Entry 4LFA (X-ray diffraction, 3.65 A resolution); this record covers chains A and M of the 21 polymer chains in the assembly.

== Chain A ==
Molecule: 16S rRNA
From: Thermus thermophilus
Sequence (1522 nucleotides; numbered 0 to 1544 plus 19 insertion-coded residues; 42 numbers in that range are skipped by the numbering (no residue carries them; nothing is unmodelled there); the number before each row is that of its first residue; a row labelled like 190A-190L holds insertion residues (190A, then the next letters in order); numbering starts at 0):
     0 UUUGUUGGAG AGUUUGAUCC UGGCUCAGGG UGAACGCUGG CGGCGUGCCU AAGACAUGCA
    60 AGUCGUGCGG G
    73 CCGCGGGGUU UU
    88 ACUCCG
    95 UGGUC
   101 AGCGGCGGAC GGGUGAGUAA CGCGUGGGU
  129A G
   130 ACCUACCCGG AAGAGGGGGA CAACCCGGGG AAACUCGGGC UAAUCCCCCA UGUGGACCCG
   190 C
190A-190L CCCUUGGGGUGU
   191 GUCCAAAGGG CUUU
   216 GCCCGCUUCC GGAUGGGCCC GCGUCCCAUC AGCUAGUUGG UGGGGUAAUG GCCCACCAAG
   276 GCGACGACGG GUAGCCGGUC UGAGAGGAUG GCCGGCCACA GGGGCACUGA GACACGGGCC
   336 CCACUCCUAC GGGAGGCAGC AGUUAGGAAU CUUCCGCAAU GGGCGCAAGC CUGACGGAGC
   396 GACGCCGCUU GGAGGAAGAA GCCCUUCGGG GUGUAAACUC CUGAA
   442 CCCGGGACGA AACCCCCGAC GA
   474 GGGGACUGAC GGUACCGGG
   494 GUAAUAGCGC CGGCCAACUC CGUGCCAGCA GCCGCGGUAA UACGGAGGGC GCGAGCGUUA
   554 CCCGGAUUCA CUGGGCGUAA AGGGCGUGUA GGCGGCCUGG GGCGUCCCAU GUGAAAGACC
   614 ACGGCUCAAC CGUGGGGGAG CGUGGGAUAC GCUCAGGCUA GACGGUGGGA GAGGGUGGUG
   674 GAAUUCCCGG AGUAGCGGUG AAAUGCGCAG AUACCGGGAG GAACGCCGAU GGCGAAGGCA
   734 GCCACCUGGU CCACCCGUGA CGCUGAGGCG CGAAAGCGUG GGGAGCAAAC CGGAUUAGAU
   794 ACCCGGGUAG UCCACGCCCU AAACGAUGCG CGCUAGGUCU CUGGGUCU
   848 CCUGGGGGCC GAAGCUAACG CGUUAAGCGC GCCGCCUGGG GAGUACGGCC GCAAGGCUGA
   908 AACUCAAAGG AAUUGACGGG GGCCCGCACA AGCGGUGGAG CAUGUGGUUU AAUUCGAAGX
   968 AACGCGAAGA ACCUUACCAG GCCUUGACAU GCUAGG
 1003A G
  1004 AACCCGGGUG AAAGCCUGGG GUGCCCC
1030A-1030D GCGA
  1031 GGGGAGCCCU AGCACAGGUG CUGCAUGGCC GUCGUCAGCU CGUGCCGUGA GGUGUUGGGU
  1091 UAAGUCCCGC AACGAGCGCA ACCCCCGCCG UUAGUUGCCA GCGGUUCGGC CGGGCACUCU
  1151 AACGGGACUG CCCGCGAAA
  1171 GCGGGAGGAA GGAGGGGACG ACGUCUGGUC AGCAUGGCCC UUACGGCCUG GGCGACACAC
  1231 GUGCUACAAU GCCCACUACA AAGCGAUGCC ACCCGGCAAC GGGGAGCUAA UCGCAAAAAG
  1291 GUGGGCCCAG UUCGGAUUGG GGUCUGCAAC CCGACCCCAU GAAGCCGGAA UCGCUAGUAA
  1351 UCGCGGAUCA G
 1361A C
  1362 CAUGCCGCGG UGAAUACGUU CCCGGGCCUU GUACACACXG CCXGUXACGC CAUGGGAGCG
  1422 GGCUCUACCC GAAGUCGCCG GG
  1446 AGCCUACGGG
  1459 CAGGCGCCGA GGGUAGGGCC CGUGACUGGG GCGAAGUCGU AACAAGGUAG CUGUACCGGA
  1519 AGGUGCGGCU GGAUCCACUC CUUUCU
Disordered / not traced: 0-4, 1534-1538
Modified positions: PSU (pseudouridine-5'-monophosphate) at position 516, 7MG (7N-methyl-8-hydroguanosine-5'-monophosphate) at position 527, M2G (N2-dimethylguanosine-5'-monophosphate) at position 966, 5MC (5-methylcytidine-5'-monophosphate) at position 967, 2MG (2N-methylguanosine-5'-monophosphate) at position 1207, 5MC (5-methylcytidine-5'-monophosphate) at position 1400, 4OC (4n,o2'-methylcytidine-5'-monophosphate) at position 1402, 5MC (5-methylcytidine-5'-monophosphate) at position 1404, 5MC (5-methylcytidine-5'-monophosphate) at position 1407, UR3 (3-methyluridine-5'-monophoshate) at position 1498, MA6 (6N-dimethyladenosine-5'-monophoshate) at position 1518, MA6 (6N-dimethyladenosine-5'-monophoshate) at position 1519, PSU (pseudouridine-5'-monophosphate) at position 1540, PSU (pseudouridine-5'-monophosphate) at position 1541
Sequence notes: conflict C1534 (A2157 in M26923.1), A1535 (C2158 in M26923.1)
Metal / ion sites: Mg2+ site 1: U12, G22; Mg2+ site 2 near G21 (its only coordinating residue here); Mg2+ site 3: C48, G115; Mg2+ site 4 near G107 (its only coordinating residue here); Mg2+ site 5: G115, A116, G117; Mg2+ site 6: A116, G117, G289; Mg2+ site 7: C121, G124, U125, G236; Mg2+ site 8 near C175 (its only coordinating residue here); Mg2+ site 9 near A195 (its only coordinating residue here); Mg2+ site 10 near G199 (its only coordinating residue here); Mg2+ site 11: G236, C237 (shared with 1 residue of chain Q); Mg2+ site 12 near U264 (its only coordinating residue here); 56 more Mg2+ sites not listed; 4 more K+ sites not listed
Small-molecule neighbours: hygromycin b (HYG): C1403, 5MC_1404, G1405, U1406, G1494, U1495, C1496, G1497, UR3_1498, C1543, U1544

== Chain M ==
Protein: ribosomal protein S13
From: Thermus thermophilus
Reference sequence: P80377 (RS13_THET8); numbering as in UniProt (aligned over 1-126)
Chain sequence (126 residues; each row starts with the number of its first residue):
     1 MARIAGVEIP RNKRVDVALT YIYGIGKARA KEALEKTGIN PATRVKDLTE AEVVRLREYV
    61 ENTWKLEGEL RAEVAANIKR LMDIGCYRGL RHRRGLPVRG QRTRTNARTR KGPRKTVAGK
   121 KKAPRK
Disordered / not traced: 1, 120-126
Metal / ion sites: Mg2+: Thr20, Ile22, Ile25 (shared with U1330(A) of chain A)

== Chain A / chain M interface ==
Contacting residue pairs (93; chain A residue first):
  A946(A) with Arg114(M), salt bridge to the phosphate
  G947(A) with Arg108(M), phosphate contact; Thr109(M), hydrogen bond to the phosphate; Arg114(M), salt bridge to the phosphate
  C948(A) with Asn106(M), base contact; Ala107(M), phosphate contact; Arg108(M), hydrogen bond to the phosphate; Thr109(M), hydrogen bond to the phosphate
  A949(A) with Gln101(M), phosphate contact; Arg102(M), phosphate contact; Asn106(M), base contact
  U950(A) with Arg102(M), salt bridge to the phosphate; Thr105(M), hydrogen bond to the base; Asn106(M), base contact
  G951(A) with Arg102(M), salt bridge to the phosphate; Thr105(M), base contact
  U952(A) with Arg104(M), hydrogen bond to the base; Thr105(M), base contact
  G953(A) with Arg104(M), hydrogen bond to the base
  G954(A) with Arg104(M), hydrogen bond to the base
  A1225(A) with Arg102(M), phosphate contact; Thr103(M), hydrogen bond to the phosphate; Arg104(M), phosphate contact
  C1226(A) with Arg91(M), salt bridge to the phosphate; Leu96(M), phosphate contact; Thr103(M), hydrogen bond to the sugar; Arg104(M), base contact; Lys111(M), hydrogen bond to the sugar
  A1227(A) with Leu96(M), phosphate contact; Lys111(M), phosphate contact; Lys115(M), hydrogen bond to the sugar; Val117(M), sugar contact
  C1228(A) with Arg104(M), hydrogen bond to the base; Arg108(M), salt bridge to the phosphate; Lys111(M), salt bridge to the phosphate; Pro113(M), phosphate contact; Arg114(M), phosphate contact; Lys115(M), hydrogen bond to the phosphate; Thr116(M), hydrogen bond to the phosphate; Val117(M), hydrogen bond to the sugar
  A1229(A) with Arg104(M), base contact; Thr105(M), base contact; Arg114(M), salt bridge to the phosphate; Thr116(M), hydrogen bond to the phosphate
  C1230(A) with Thr105(M), base contact
  G1295(A) with Arg14(M), hydrogen bond to the sugar
  C1296(A) with Arg44(M), salt bridge to the phosphate
  C1297(A) with Arg44(M), salt bridge to the phosphate
  U1302(A) with Lys13(M), salt bridge to the phosphate; Arg14(M), hydrogen bond to the base; Val17(M), phosphate contact; Tyr21(M), phosphate contact
  C1303(A) with Lys27(M), salt bridge to the phosphate
  A1306(A) with Thr109(M), hydrogen bond to the sugar
  U1307(A) with Gln101(M), hydrogen bond to the phosphate; Thr109(M), sugar contact; Arg110(M), phosphate contact
  U1308(A) with His92(M), hydrogen bond to the phosphate; Pro97(M), phosphate contact; Val98(M), hydrogen bond to the phosphate; Arg99(M), hydrogen bond to the phosphate; Gln101(M), hydrogen bond to the phosphate; Arg110(M), sugar contact
  G1309(A) with Val74(M), sugar contact; Asn77(M), hydrogen bond to the phosphate; Ile78(M), sugar contact; Leu81(M), phosphate contact; Arg88(M), salt bridge to the phosphate; His92(M), salt bridge to the phosphate; Val98(M), phosphate contact; Arg99(M), salt bridge to the phosphate
  G1310(A) with Asn77(M), hydrogen bond to the phosphate; Arg88(M), salt bridge to the phosphate
  C1320(A) with Tyr87(M), sugar contact
  C1321(A) with Tyr87(M), phosphate contact
  C1322(A) with Gly100(M), sugar contact
  G1323(A) with Arg99(M), phosphate contact; Gly100(M), phosphate contact
  C1328(A) with Ala28(M), phosphate contact; Arg29(M), hydrogen bond to the sugar
  A1329(A) with Tyr23(M), phosphate contact; Gly24(M), sugar contact; Ile25(M), phosphate contact; Gly26(M), hydrogen bond to the phosphate; Lys27(M), phosphate contact; Ala28(M), hydrogen bond to the phosphate; Arg29(M), hydrogen bond to the phosphate; Leu70(M), sugar contact
  U1330(A) with Ile22(M), phosphate contact; Tyr23(M), phosphate contact; Ile25(M), phosphate contact; Gly26(M), phosphate contact
  G1331(A) with Tyr23(M), phosphate contact
Interface residues without a listed pair, chain A (35 interface residues in all): U1301, A1332
Interface residues without a listed pair, chain M (46 interface residues in all): Thr20, Arg94, Ala118

== Summary ==
The interface between chain A and chain M involves 35 residues on one side and 46 on the other; the contacts
include 30 hydrogen bonds and 16 salt bridges. Among the polar pairs are U950(A)-Thr105(M), U952(A)-Arg104(M)
and G953(A)-Arg104(M). Bound to chain A: hygromycin b.
Chain A is 16S rRNA and chain M is ribosomal protein S13, both from Thermus thermophilus; the structure,
Crystal Structure of 30S ribosomal subunit from Thermus thermophilus, was determined by X-ray diffraction.
